1RVU - chains A and B; structure by X-ray diffraction, 2.50 A resolution.

[Chain A (and B)]
Molecule: Serine hydroxymethyltransferase, cytosolic
Source organism: Oryctolagus cuniculus
Notes: EC 2.1.2.1; chain B of this document is another copy of the same molecule, construct and numbering; everything in this record applies to it too
UniProt: P07511 (GLYC_RABIT); residues 2-484 here correspond to UniProt positions 1-483 (UniProt number = residue number - 1)
Sequence (483 residues; numbered 2 to 484; the number before each row is that of its first residue):
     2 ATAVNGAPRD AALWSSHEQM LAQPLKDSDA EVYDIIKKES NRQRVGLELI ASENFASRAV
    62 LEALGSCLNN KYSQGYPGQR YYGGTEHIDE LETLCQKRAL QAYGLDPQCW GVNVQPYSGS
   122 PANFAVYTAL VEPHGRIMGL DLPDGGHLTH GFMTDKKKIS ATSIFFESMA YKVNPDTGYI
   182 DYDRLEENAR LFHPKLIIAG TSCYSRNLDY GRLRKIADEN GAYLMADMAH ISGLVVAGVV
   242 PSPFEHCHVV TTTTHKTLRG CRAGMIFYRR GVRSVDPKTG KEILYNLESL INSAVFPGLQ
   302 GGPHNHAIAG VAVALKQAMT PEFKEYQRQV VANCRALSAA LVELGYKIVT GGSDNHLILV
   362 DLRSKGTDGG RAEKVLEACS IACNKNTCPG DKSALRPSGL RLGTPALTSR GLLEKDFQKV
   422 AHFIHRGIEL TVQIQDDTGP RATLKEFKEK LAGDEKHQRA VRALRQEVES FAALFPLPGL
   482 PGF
Unresolved in the structure: 2-14, 276-282 (chain B: 2-14, 278-281)
Differences from the reference sequence: engineered mutation Gln75 (Glu74 in P07511)
Glycans and other covalent adducts: pyridoxal phosphate (PLP) linked to Lys257
Small-molecule neighbours:
  - pyridoxal phosphate (PLP), molecule 1: Tyr73, Tyr118, Gly302, Gly303
  - pyridoxal phosphate (PLP), molecule 2: Ser119, Gly120, Ser121, Pro122, Asn124, His148, Thr150, His151, Thr202, Ser203, Asp228, Ala230, His231, Thr254, His256

[Chain A / chain B interface]
Residue-residue contacts (192):
  Trp15(A) - Glu326(B)
  Ser17(A) - Glu323(B)  hydrogen bond
  His18(A) - Arg260(B)  hydrogen bond
  His18(A) - Glu323(B)
  His18(A) - Tyr327(B)
  Glu19(A) - Pro477(B)
  Met21(A) - Arg260(B)
  Met21(A) - Gln318(B)
  Met21(A) - Thr321(B)
  Leu22(A) - Ser58(B)
  Leu22(A) - Arg59(B)  hydrogen bond (backbone-backbone)
  Leu22(A) - Arg260(B)
  Leu22(A) - Ser410(B)
  Leu22(A) - Pro479(B)  hydrophobic
  Ala23(A) - Arg59(B)
  Gln24(A) - Arg59(B)
  Gln24(A) - Ala60(B)  hydrogen bond (backbone-backbone)
  Pro25(A) - Arg59(B)
  Pro25(A) - Glu63(B)
  Leu26(A) - Ala60(B)
  Leu26(A) - Glu63(B)  hydrogen bond (backbone-side chain)
  Leu26(A) - Val314(B)  hydrophobic
  Ser29(A) - Ala60(B)
  Ser29(A) - Lys317(B)  hydrogen bond (backbone-side chain)
  Ser29(A) - Gln318(B)
  Asp30(A) - Arg99(B)  salt bridge
  Asp30(A) - Val314(B)
  Asp30(A) - Lys317(B)
  Glu32(A) - Leu95(B)
  Glu32(A) - Arg99(B)  salt bridge
  Val33(A) - Arg99(B)
  Val33(A) - Val314(B)  hydrophobic
  Ile36(A) - His88(B)
  Ile36(A) - Glu91(B)
  Ile36(A) - Leu92(B)
  Ile37(A) - Ser67(B)
  Ile37(A) - Cys68(B)
  Ile37(A) - Leu69(B)  hydrophobic
  Lys39(A) - His88(B)
  Lys39(A) - Glu91(B)  salt bridge
  Glu40(A) - Cys68(B)
  Glu40(A) - Leu69(B)
  Glu40(A) - Lys72(B)
  Glu40(A) - His88(B)
  Ser41(A) - Cys68(B)  hydrogen bond (backbone-side chain)
  Arg43(A) - Lys72(B)
  Arg43(A) - Gly85(B)  hydrogen bond (side chain-backbone)
  Arg43(A) - His88(B)
  Gln44(A) - Cys68(B)  hydrogen bond (side chain-backbone)
  Gln44(A) - Asn71(B)
  Ile51(A) - Tyr83(B)  hydrophobic
  Ser53(A) - Tyr73(B)
  Glu54(A) - Asn71(B)
  Glu54(A) - Lys72(B)
  Glu54(A) - Tyr73(B)  hydrogen bond (side chain-backbone)
  Asn55(A) - Asn71(B)
  Phe56(A) - Asn71(B)
  Ala57(A) - Asn71(B)
  Ser58(A) - Leu22(B)
  Arg59(A) - Leu22(B)  hydrogen bond (backbone-backbone)
  Arg59(A) - Ala23(B)
  Arg59(A) - Pro25(B)
  Ala60(A) - Gln24(B)
  Ala60(A) - Leu26(B)
  Ala60(A) - Ser29(B)
  Leu62(A) - Gly66(B)
  Leu62(A) - Ser67(B)
  Leu62(A) - Asn70(B)
  Glu63(A) - Pro25(B)
  Glu63(A) - Leu26(B)  hydrogen bond (side chain-backbone)
  Leu65(A) - Leu65(B)
  Leu65(A) - Asn70(B)
  Gly66(A) - Leu62(B)
  Gly66(A) - Leu481(B)
  Ser67(A) - Ile37(B)
  Ser67(A) - Leu62(B)
  Ser67(A) - Phe484(B)
  Cys68(A) - Ile37(B)
  Cys68(A) - Glu40(B)
  Cys68(A) - Ser41(B)  hydrogen bond (side chain-backbone)
  Cys68(A) - Gln44(B)  hydrogen bond (backbone-side chain)
  Cys68(A) - Phe484(B)  hydrogen bond (backbone-backbone)
  Leu69(A) - Ile37(B)  hydrophobic
  Leu69(A) - Glu40(B)
  Asn70(A) - Leu62(B)
  Asn70(A) - Leu65(B)
  Asn70(A) - Arg263(B)  hydrogen bond (backbone-side chain)
  Asn71(A) - Gln44(B)
  Asn71(A) - Glu54(B)
  Asn71(A) - Asn55(B)  hydrogen bond (side chain-backbone)
  Asn71(A) - Phe56(B)
  Asn71(A) - Ala57(B)
  Asn71(A) - Arg263(B)
  Lys72(A) - Glu40(B)
  Lys72(A) - Arg43(B)
  Lys72(A) - Glu54(B)
  Lys72(A) - Arg263(B)  hydrogen bond (backbone-side chain)
  Tyr73(A) - Ser53(B)
  Tyr73(A) - Glu54(B)  hydrogen bond (backbone-side chain)
  Tyr73(A) - His256(B)  hydrogen bond
  Tyr73(A) - Lys257(B)  hydrogen bond
  Tyr73(A) - Arg263(B)
  Tyr83(A) - Ile51(B)  hydrophobic
  Tyr83(A) - Asn385(B)
  Tyr83(A) - Arg402(B)  hydrogen bond
  Gly84(A) - Glu378(B)
  Gly85(A) - Arg43(B)  hydrogen bond (backbone-side chain)
  Gly85(A) - Glu378(B)  hydrogen bond (backbone-side chain)
  His88(A) - Ile36(B)
  His88(A) - Lys39(B)
  His88(A) - Glu40(B)
  His88(A) - Arg43(B)
  Glu91(A) - Ile36(B)
  Glu91(A) - Lys39(B)  salt bridge
  Leu92(A) - Ile36(B)
  Leu95(A) - Glu32(B)
  Arg99(A) - Asp30(B)  salt bridge
  Arg99(A) - Glu32(B)  salt bridge
  Arg99(A) - Val33(B)
  Tyr118(A) - Tyr118(B)  hydrophobic
  Tyr118(A) - Ser119(B)
  Tyr118(A) - Pro122(B)  hydrophobic
  Tyr118(A) - His305(B)  hydrogen bond (backbone-side chain)
  Ser119(A) - Tyr118(B)
  Ser119(A) - His305(B)
  Ser121(A) - Leu300(B)
  Ser121(A) - Gln301(B)
  Ser121(A) - Gly302(B)
  Pro122(A) - Tyr118(B)  hydrophobic
  Phe125(A) - Phe166(B)  hydrophobic
  Thr129(A) - Phe166(B)
  Pro134(A) - Ile165(B)  hydrophobic
  Pro134(A) - Phe166(B)  hydrophobic
  His135(A) - His135(B)  hydrogen bond
  Leu149(A) - Pro298(B)  hydrophobic
  Ile160(A) - Pro298(B)  hydrophobic
  Ile160(A) - Gly299(B)
  Ala162(A) - Gly299(B)  hydrogen bond (backbone-backbone)
  Ala162(A) - Leu300(B)  hydrophobic
  Ile165(A) - Pro134(B)  hydrophobic
  Phe166(A) - Phe125(B)  hydrophobic
  Phe166(A) - Thr129(B)
  Phe166(A) - Pro134(B)  hydrophobic
  Phe166(A) - Phe166(B)  hydrophobic
  Phe166(A) - Phe167(B)  hydrophobic
  Phe167(A) - Phe166(B)  hydrophobic
  His256(A) - Tyr73(B)  hydrogen bond
  Lys257(A) - Tyr73(B)  hydrogen bond
  Arg260(A) - His18(B)  hydrogen bond
  Arg260(A) - Met21(B)
  Arg260(A) - Leu22(B)
  Arg263(A) - Asn70(B)  hydrogen bond (side chain-backbone)
  Arg263(A) - Asn71(B)  hydrogen bond (side chain-backbone)
  Arg263(A) - Lys72(B)  hydrogen bond (side chain-backbone)
  Arg263(A) - Tyr73(B)
  Arg263(A) - His305(B)
  Pro298(A) - Leu149(B)  hydrophobic
  Pro298(A) - Ile160(B)  hydrophobic
  Gly299(A) - Ile160(B)
  Gly299(A) - Ser161(B)
  Gly299(A) - Ala162(B)  hydrogen bond (backbone-backbone)
  Leu300(A) - Ser121(B)
  Leu300(A) - Ala162(B)  hydrophobic
  Gln301(A) - Ser121(B)
  Gly302(A) - Ser121(B)
  His305(A) - Tyr118(B)  hydrogen bond (side chain-backbone)
  His305(A) - Ser119(B)
  His305(A) - Arg263(B)
  Val314(A) - Leu26(B)  hydrophobic
  Val314(A) - Asp30(B)
  Val314(A) - Val33(B)  hydrophobic
  Lys317(A) - Ser29(B)  hydrogen bond (side chain-backbone)
  Lys317(A) - Asp30(B)
  Gln318(A) - Met21(B)
  Gln318(A) - Ser29(B)  hydrogen bond
  Thr321(A) - Met21(B)  hydrogen bond
  Glu323(A) - Trp15(B)
  Glu323(A) - Ser17(B)  hydrogen bond
  Glu323(A) - His18(B)
  Glu326(A) - Trp15(B)
  Tyr327(A) - His18(B)
  Glu378(A) - Gly84(B)
  Glu378(A) - Gly85(B)  hydrogen bond (side chain-backbone)
  Asn385(A) - Tyr83(B)
  Arg402(A) - Tyr83(B)  hydrogen bond
  Ser410(A) - Leu22(B)
  Pro477(A) - Glu19(B)
  Pro479(A) - Leu22(B)  hydrophobic
  Leu481(A) - Gly66(B)
  Phe484(A) - Gly66(B)
  Phe484(A) - Ser67(B)
  Phe484(A) - Cys68(B)
Interface residues without a listed pair, chain A (104 interface residues in all): Glu49, Ala64, Tyr82, Ile89, Lys98, Ser161, Cys262, Phe297, Gly303, Pro304, His307, Ala310, Ala313, Phe324, Arg411, Gly412
Interface residues without a listed pair, chain B (104 interface residues in all): Lys27, Ala64, Tyr82, Ile89, Lys98, Cys262, Phe297, Gly303, Pro304, His307, Ala310, Ala313, Pro322, Glu374, Gly480

[Overview]
Chain A and chain B each contribute 104 residues to their interface; the contacts include 41 hydrogen bonds
and 6 salt bridges. Among the polar pairs are Asp30(A)-Arg99(B), Glu32(A)-Arg99(B) and Lys39(A)-Glu91(B).
Chain A binds pyridoxal phosphate. Pyridoxal phosphate is covalently linked to Lys257(A).
Both chains are Serine hydroxymethyltransferase, cytosolic (Oryctolagus cuniculus). Entry 1RVU (E75Q mutant of
rabbit cytosolic serine hydroxymethyltransferase) was determined by X-ray diffraction, deposited together with
1RV3, 1RV4 and 1RVY.
